2YCP - chains A and C of the 4 polymer chains in the assembly; structure by X-ray diffraction, 2.00 A resolution.

== Chain A (and C) ==
Name: Tyrosine phenol-lyase
From: Citrobacter freundii
Notes: EC 4.1.99.2; chain C of this document is another copy of the same molecule, construct and numbering; everything in this record applies to it too
UniProt: P31013 (TPL_CITFR); residue numbers follow UniProt; this construct covers 1-456
Chain sequence (456 residues; each row starts with the number of its first residue):
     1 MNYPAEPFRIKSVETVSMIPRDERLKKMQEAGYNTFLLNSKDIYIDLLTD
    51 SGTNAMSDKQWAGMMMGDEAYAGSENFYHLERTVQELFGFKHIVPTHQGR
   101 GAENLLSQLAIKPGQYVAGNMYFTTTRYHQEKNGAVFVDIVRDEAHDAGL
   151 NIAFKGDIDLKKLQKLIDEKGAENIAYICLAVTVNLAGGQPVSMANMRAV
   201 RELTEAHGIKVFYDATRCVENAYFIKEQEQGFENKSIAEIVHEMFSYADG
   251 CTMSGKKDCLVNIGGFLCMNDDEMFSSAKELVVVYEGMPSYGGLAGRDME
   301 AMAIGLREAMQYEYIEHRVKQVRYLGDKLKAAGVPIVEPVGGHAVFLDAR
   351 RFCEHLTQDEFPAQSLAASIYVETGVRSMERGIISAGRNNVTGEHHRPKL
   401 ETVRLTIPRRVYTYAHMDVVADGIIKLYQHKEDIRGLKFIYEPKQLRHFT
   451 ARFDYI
Construct notes: engineered mutation His448 (Phe in P31013)
UniProt features mapped onto this chain:
  - modified residue: Lys257 (N6-(pyridoxal phosphate)lysine)
Ion coordination: K+ site 1: Gly52, Asn262 (shared with 1 residue of chain B); K+ site 2: Glu69 (shared with 2 residues of chain B)
Ligand contacts:
  - 3,6,9,12,15,18-hexaoxaicosane-1,20-diol (P33): Met1, Tyr3, Pro4, Ala5, Tyr324, Tyr414, Ala415, Asp418, Val419, Asp422
  - P61 ((2E)-3-(3-fluoro-4-hydroxyphenyl)-2-{[(Z)-{3-hydroxy-2-methyl-5-[(phosphonooxy)methyl]pyridin-4(1H)-ylidene}methyl]imino}propanoic acid): Phe36, Thr49, Asp50, Ser51, Gln98, Gly99, Arg100, Glu103, Phe123, Thr124, Thr125, Thr126, Asn185, Asp214, Thr216, Arg217, Ser254, Lys256, Lys257, Met379, Arg381, Arg404, His448, Phe449
What the authors report for this chain:
  - catalytic residues: Tyr71, Lys257, Arg381 (citing earlier work)
  - binding site for P61: Tyr71, Thr124, Arg381, His448
  - mutagenesis - F448H: decreased catalytic activity on l-Tyr (citing earlier work)
  - mutagenesis - F448H: abolished catalytic activity on 3-F-l-Tyr (citing earlier work)
  - specificity-determining residues: Thr124 (citing earlier work)

== Chain A / chain C interface ==
Pairs across the interface (14; chain A residue first):
  Lys11(A) with Met65(C), hydrogen bond (side chain-backbone); Gly67(C)
  Asp58(A) with Met65(C)
  Trp61(A) with Met65(C)
  Ala62(A) with Ala62(C); Met65(C); Met66(C), hydrophobic
  Met65(A) with Lys11(C), hydrogen bond (backbone-side chain); Asp58(C); Trp61(C); Ala62(C); Met65(C), hydrophobic
  Met66(A) with Ala62(C), hydrophobic
  Gly67(A) with Lys11(C)
Interface residues without a listed pair, chain A (9 interface residues in all): Lys59, Glu75
Interface residues without a listed pair, chain C (8 interface residues in all): Lys59

== In short ==
9 residues of chain A face 8 of chain C across their interface, with 2 hydrogen bonds. The hydrogen-bonded
pair is Lys11(A)-Met65(C). Ligands of chain A: compound P61 and 3,6,9,12,15,18-hexaoxaicosane-1,20-diol.
Gly52(A) and Asn262(A) coordinate K+ site 1. The paper reports catalytic residues Tyr71(A), Lys257(A) and
Arg381(A); F448H of chain A reduces catalytic activity on l-Tyr.
Both chains are Tyrosine phenol-lyase (Citrobacter freundii). Entry 2YCP (F448H mutant of tyrosine
phenol-lyase from Citrobacter freundii in complex with quinonoid intermediate formed with 3-fluoro-L-tyrosine)
was determined by X-ray diffraction together with 2YCN and 2YCT from the same study.
